7SL2 - chains D and H of the 10 polymer chains in the assembly; structure by electron microscopy, 3.60 A resolution.

== Chain D ==
Protein: Insulin B chain
Organism: Homo sapiens
Reference sequence: P01308 (INS_HUMAN); residues 1-30 here correspond to UniProt positions 25-54 (UniProt number = residue number + 24)
Chain sequence (30 residues; numbered 1 to 30; the number before each row is that of its first residue):
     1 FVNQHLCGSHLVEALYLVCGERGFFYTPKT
Unresolved in the structure: 1-3, 29-30

== Chain H ==
Protein: Insulin A chain
Organism: Homo sapiens
Reference sequence: P01308 (INS_HUMAN); residues 1-21 here correspond to UniProt positions 90-110 (UniProt number = residue number + 89)
Chain sequence (21 residues; row label = number of the first residue in the row):
     1 GIVEQCCTSICSRYQLENYCN
Disulfides: Cys-6/Cys-11
Construct notes: engineered mutation Arg-13 (Leu102 in P01308)

== How chain D and chain H interact ==
Cross-chain cystine bridges: Cys-7(D)/Cys-7(H), Cys-19(D)/Cys-20(H)
Pairs across the interface (18):
  Gln-4(D) with Cys-6(H); Cys-7(H), hydrogen bond (backbone-backbone); Thr-8(H)
  Leu-6(D) with Cys-6(H); Cys-7(H)
  Cys-7(D) with Cys-7(H), disulfide
  Leu-15(D) with Leu-16(H)
  Val-18(D) with Arg-13(H); Leu-16(H), hydrophobic
  Cys-19(D) with Cys-20(H), disulfide
  Arg-22(D) with Glu-17(H); Cys-20(H); Asn-21(H), hydrogen bond (backbone-side chain)
  Gly-23(D) with Cys-20(H); Asn-21(H), hydrogen bond (backbone-backbone)
  Phe-24(D) with Asn-21(H), hydrogen bond (backbone-side chain)
  Phe-25(D) with Tyr-19(H); Asn-21(H)
Other interface residues (no listed pair), chain D (11 interface residues in all): Leu-11
Other interface residues (no listed pair), chain H (11 interface residues in all): Ile-2, Ser-9

== Overview ==
Chain D and chain H each contribute 11 residues to their interface; the contacts include 2 disulfide bonds and
4 hydrogen bonds. Polar contacts include Arg-22(D)/Asn-21(H), Phe-24(D)/Asn-21(H) and Gln-4(D)/Cys-7(H).
Here chain D is Insulin B chain and chain H is Insulin A chain, both from Homo sapiens. Entry 7SL2
(Full-length insulin receptor bound with site 2 binding deficient mutant insulin (A-L13R) -- asymmetric
conformation) was determined by electron microscopy (same publication as 7SL1, 7SL3, 7SL4, 7SL6, 7SL7, 7STH
and 3 further entries).
